3KP5 - chains A and B; structure by X-ray diffraction, 3.00 A resolution.

[Chain A (and B)]
Molecule: Transcriptional regulator TcaR
Organism: Staphylococcus epidermidis RP62A
Notes: chain B of this document is another copy of the same molecule, construct and numbering; everything in this record applies to it too
UniProt: Q5HLN6 (Q5HLN6_STAEQ); residues 1-151 here = UniProt positions 1-151
Sequence (151 residues; each row starts with the number of its first residue):
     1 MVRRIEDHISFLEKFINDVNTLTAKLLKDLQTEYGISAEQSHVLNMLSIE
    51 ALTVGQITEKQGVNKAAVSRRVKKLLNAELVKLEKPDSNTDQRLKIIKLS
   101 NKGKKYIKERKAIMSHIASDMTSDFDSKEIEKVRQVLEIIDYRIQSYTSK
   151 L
Unresolved in the structure: 1-3, 84-95 (chain B: 1-4, 85-94)
Small-molecule neighbours: kanamycin a (KAN): V19, N20, T23, L27, Q31, A38, E39, S41, H42, N45, Q61, R110
What the authors report for this chain:
  - mutagenesis - A38W/S41W/H42W: abolished binding to antibiotics
  - mutagenesis - R70A/K74A: unchanged binding to antibiotics

[Interface between chain A and chain B]
Pairs across the interface - 76 pairs, chain A then chain B:
  D7(A) - R134(B)  salt bridge
  H8(A) - I130(B)
  H8(A) - R134(B)  hydrogen bond
  I9(A) - M114(B)
  I9(A) - S115(B)
  I9(A) - A118(B)  hydrophobic
  F11(A) - L137(B)
  F11(A) - E138(B)
  F11(A) - D141(B)
  E13(A) - N45(B)
  E13(A) - R110(B)  salt bridge
  E13(A) - M114(B)
  K14(A) - D141(B)  salt bridge
  K14(A) - Q145(B)  hydrogen bond
  F15(A) - L137(B)  hydrophobic
  I16(A) - I16(B)  hydrophobic
  N17(A) - M46(B)
  N17(A) - I49(B)
  D18(A) - D141(B)
  D18(A) - I144(B)
  D18(A) - Q145(B)
  V19(A) - I16(B)  hydrophobic
  V19(A) - I144(B)  hydrophobic
  T21(A) - K60(B)  hydrogen bond (side chain-backbone)
  T21(A) - T148(B)
  L22(A) - I144(B)  hydrophobic
  L22(A) - Y147(B)  hydrophobic
  L22(A) - T148(B)
  K25(A) - E59(B)
  K25(A) - K60(B)
  K25(A) - T148(B)
  L26(A) - Y147(B)  hydrophobic
  E39(A) - V63(B)
  H42(A) - N17(B)
  N45(A) - E13(B)
  E59(A) - T21(B)
  K60(A) - T21(B)  hydrogen bond (backbone-side chain)
  R110(A) - E13(B)  salt bridge
  K111(A) - I9(B)
  K111(A) - E13(B)  salt bridge
  S115(A) - E6(B)
  A118(A) - I9(B)  hydrophobic
  M121(A) - R143(B)  hydrogen bond (backbone-side chain)
  M121(A) - I144(B)  hydrophobic
  D124(A) - R143(B)  salt bridge
  F125(A) - V136(B)  hydrophobic
  F125(A) - I139(B)  hydrophobic
  F125(A) - I140(B)  hydrophobic
  F125(A) - R143(B)
  K132(A) - E129(B)  salt bridge
  V133(A) - V136(B)  hydrophobic
  R134(A) - D7(B)  salt bridge
  R134(A) - H8(B)  hydrogen bond
  R134(A) - F11(B)
  V136(A) - V133(B)  hydrophobic
  L137(A) - F11(B)  hydrophobic
  L137(A) - F15(B)
  E138(A) - F11(B)
  I139(A) - F125(B)  hydrophobic
  I140(A) - F15(B)  hydrophobic
  I140(A) - F125(B)  hydrophobic
  D141(A) - F11(B)
  D141(A) - F15(B)
  D141(A) - D18(B)
  R143(A) - M121(B)  hydrogen bond (side chain-backbone)
  R143(A) - D124(B)  salt bridge
  R143(A) - F125(B)
  I144(A) - D18(B)
  I144(A) - V19(B)  hydrophobic
  I144(A) - L22(B)  hydrophobic
  Q145(A) - K14(B)
  Q145(A) - D18(B)
  Y147(A) - M121(B)  hydrophobic
  T148(A) - L22(B)
  T148(A) - K25(B)
  L151(A) - K25(B)
Other interface residues (no listed pair), chain A (54 interface residues in all): I5, L12, N20, A24, K28, A38, M46, M114, I117, T122, E129, I130
Other interface residues (no listed pair), chain B (52 interface residues in all): L12, L26, H42, Q61, G62, I117, T122, K132, L151

[In short]
54 residues of chain A face 52 of chain B across their interface; the contacts include 7 hydrogen bonds and 9
salt bridges. Among the polar pairs are D7(A)-R134(B), E13(A)-R110(B) and K14(A)-D141(B). From the paper:
A38W/S41W/H42W of chain A abolish binding to antibiotics; R70A/K74A of chain A leave binding to antibiotics
unchanged.
Chain A and chain B are both Transcriptional regulator TcaR (Staphylococcus epidermidis RP62A); the structure,
Staphylococcus epidermidis TcaR in complex with kanamycin, was determined by X-ray diffraction together with
3KP6, 3KP2, 3KP3, 3KP4 and 3KP7 from the same study.
